Entry 6YWY (electron microscopy, 3.05 A resolution); this record covers chains II and aa of the 85 polymer chains in the assembly.

== Chain II ==
Name: uS9m
Source organism: Neurospora crassa
UniProt: A0A0B0ED13 (A0A0B0ED13_NEUCS); residues 1-315 here = UniProt positions 1-315
Chain sequence (315 residues; each row starts with the number of its first residue):
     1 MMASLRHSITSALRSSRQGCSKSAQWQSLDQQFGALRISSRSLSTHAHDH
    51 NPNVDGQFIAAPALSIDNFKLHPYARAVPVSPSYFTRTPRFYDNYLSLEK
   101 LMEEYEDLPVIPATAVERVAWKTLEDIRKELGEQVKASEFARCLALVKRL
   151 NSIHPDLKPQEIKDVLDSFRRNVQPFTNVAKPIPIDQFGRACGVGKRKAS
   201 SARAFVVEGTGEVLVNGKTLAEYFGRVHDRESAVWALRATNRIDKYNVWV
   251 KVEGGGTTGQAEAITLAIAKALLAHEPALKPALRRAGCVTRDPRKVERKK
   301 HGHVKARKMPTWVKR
Not modelled in the structure: 1-68
What the authors report for this chain:
  - binding site for P-site-tRNA: Arg315

== Chain aa ==
Molecule: 16S rRNA
Source organism: Neurospora crassa
Sequence (1864 nucleotides; row label = number of the first residue in the row):
     1 GAUGUAAUAAAAAAAAUUUUUUUUAAUUUUAUAUUACAUCAAUAAAAAUA
    51 GAUGAGUUUGGUGAUGGCUCUGAUUGAACACUGUCCAAAUACUUGACACA
   101 UGCUAAUCGAACGUUUAAUUUUGGCCUAAGAAAGGGGUUUCAUCGUGGCU
   151 UAAGCUAAGGGGUUUAUUGUGGCUUAAGCUAAGGUUUAAUCUUUGACUUA
   201 AGCGGGUGUUUUAGGGGAACUUGUGCCCCUAAAACCUCUUAAUUAAAAGU
   251 GGUGUACAGGUGAGUAUAAUAUUUUUUCGCUUAACUUAAAGUGAAGGCAA
   301 AUCCUUCAUAUUGCAAAAGGAUAUCUUAGGCACCUGUUGAAAGGGGCCUA
   351 CUUAUAUUAUAUCCGCUUUAAGAGGAUGAGAAAAGUUUCAGAGAUAGGUA
   401 GUUGUUAAGGUCAUGGCUUAACAAGCCAAUAAUUCUCUUAGUCGAAGCUG
   451 AAAAGGCUGAUCGACCACAUUGGGAAUGAAAAAAUCCCAAGGCAAAUAGG
   501 UACAGCAGUGAGGAAUCUUGGUCAAUGGGCCCACGCCUGAACUGGUAACU
   551 UGGAGGAAUGAGGGGUCAACUUUGCAAAUGGAUGAGUGAUCGUUAGAAGA
   601 UCCUUAGUCCCCUGGUCUUCUUGACACAUGAGGUAUAUACUUCUAGUCCA
   651 UAUUGGGGGGAGACUCCACGUCGAUUUAUCGAGUAAAAUUCUGUAUACAU
   701 AUUGAUAAUGACAAUAUGUACAUUUGUCUUGACUAAUUACGUGCCAGCAG
   751 UCGCGGCAAUACGUAAGAGACUAGUGUUAAUCAUCAUAAAUAGGUUUAAA
   801 GGGUACUCAGACGGAAAAAUUCGCCCAAAUAUAGGGGACAAUUUUUCUAG
   851 AGUUUUAUGUAAGAAGGUCGUACUCUAGAGUGGAGAGAUAAAAUUCUGUG
   901 AUACCUAGGGGACGGGUAAAGGCGAAGGCAAUCUUUUAUGUAAAAACUGA
   951 CGUCGAAGGACGAAGGCAAAGGGAACAAAAAGGAUUAGAUACCCCAGUAG
  1001 UCUUUGCAGACAAUUAUGAAUGCCAUAGGUUAGAUUUUUAAUUUAGUCUA
  1051 UAAAUGAAAGUGUAAGCAUUUCACCUCAAGAGUAAGGCGGCAACGCAGGA
  1101 ACUGAAAUCACUAGACCGUUUCUGACACCAGCAAUGAAGUAUGUUAUUUA
  1151 AUUCGGUGACCCACGAAAAACCUUACCACAAUUUGAAUAUUAAUAAUAAU
  1201 GAUAUUAUUUUUUAUGCUUGAUAUGGCAAGCACUCAAUUUUCCCCUCCCC
  1251 GUAGGUUUGCCGCGGGGGGGGAGAAAAAAGAAAAAUAAUGGAUAAUAUAG
  1301 UAAAUACCAUAUUCCAACUAUAUUUAAUUAUUAAUACAAGUGUUGCACGG
  1351 CUGUCUUCAGUUGAUGUUGCGAAACUGUGGUUCGUUCCAUGGAAUUAACG
  1401 UAAACCCUUGCUUUAUUUGUAAAUAUUAUAAAGCAGUUCACCUUUAUAUA
  1451 GGAAAUGAUAAAAGGGAUCAAGACAAGUCAUCAUGGCCUAAAUAUUGUGG
  1501 GCUAUAGACGUGCCACAUUUUCCUAAACAAAGAGAUGCAAAAAUGUGAAU
  1551 UUUAGCUAAUCUCAAAAAAUAGGAUAAAAAUAUACAAGGAUUGUAGUCUG
  1601 AAAUUCGACUGCAUGAAUAAGAAAUUGCUAGUAAUCGUGAAUCACCAUGA
  1651 CACGGUGAAUAUUCCCUCGGAUUGGUACUAACCACUCGUCACAUGCUGAA
  1701 AGGAGUGCGUGCAAUAAGUUUGCUUUUCUGUUAUAAGUAAGUAGACAUAU
  1751 AGGUUUAGAUGUUAUAAUAGGAUCCUUCGUAUGCGCGGCUCUGAUUAGUG
  1801 UUAAGUCGAAAUACGGUUCGUGUAGUGGAAGUUGCACGGGACUUAUCAAU
  1851 GUUGAACAAUACGA
Not modelled in the structure: 1-47, 126-236, 327-358, 563-667, 1195-1328
Bound ions: K+ site 1: U93, G262; Mg2+ site 1 near C257 (its only coordinating residue here); Mg2+ site 2: A263, G264, G441; Mg2+ site 3: G264, G441; Mg2+ site 4: G293, G319; Mg2+ site 5: U402, C417; Mg2+ site 6 near A460 (its only coordinating residue here); Mg2+ site 7: C503, A504; Mg2+ site 8: C523, U526, G527; Mg2+ site 9 near A524 (its only coordinating residue here); Mg2+ site 10 near C534 (its only coordinating residue here); Mg2+ site 11: U694, A695; 47 more Mg2+ sites not listed; 12 more K+ sites not listed

== How chain II and chain aa interact ==
Pairs across the interface - 141 pairs, chain II then chain aa:
  Glu99(II) - A1864(aa)  hydrogen bond to the base
  Arg128(II) - C1388(aa)  salt bridge to the phosphate
  Lys136(II) - A1389(aa)  salt bridge to the phosphate
  Lys136(II) - U1390(aa)  salt bridge to the phosphate
  Ala137(II) - C1388(aa)  sugar contact
  Ala137(II) - A1389(aa)  phosphate contact
  Ala137(II) - A1448(aa)  sugar contact
  Ser138(II) - A1389(aa)  hydrogen bond to the phosphate
  Ala141(II) - A1448(aa)  phosphate contact
  Arg142(II) - A1448(aa)  salt bridge to the phosphate
  Arg142(II) - A1864(aa)  base contact
  Ala145(II) - A1864(aa)  sugar contact
  Leu146(II) - A1864(aa)  base contact
  Arg149(II) - G1863(aa)  hydrogen bond to the sugar
  Arg149(II) - A1864(aa)  sugar contact
  Phe176(II) - C1434(aa)  phosphate contact
  Phe176(II) - A1435(aa)  phosphate contact
  Asn178(II) - G1410(aa)  base contact
  Asn178(II) - C1411(aa)  hydrogen bond to the sugar
  Asn178(II) - U1412(aa)  sugar contact
  Asn178(II) - C1434(aa)  hydrogen bond to the base
  Val179(II) - U1412(aa)  sugar contact
  Ala180(II) - C1411(aa)  phosphate contact
  Lys181(II) - C1411(aa)  phosphate contact
  Lys181(II) - U1412(aa)  hydrogen bond to the phosphate
  Gln187(II) - U1424(aa)  hydrogen bond to the base
  Cys192(II) - U1426(aa)  sugar contact
  Val194(II) - U1426(aa)  phosphate contact
  Val194(II) - U1427(aa)  sugar contact
  Lys196(II) - G1410(aa)  phosphate contact
  Lys196(II) - A1428(aa)  salt bridge to the phosphate
  Arg197(II) - G1631(aa)  hydrogen bond to the base
  Lys198(II) - G1631(aa)  base contact
  Lys198(II) - G1655(aa)  phosphate contact
  Lys198(II) - U1656(aa)  salt bridge to the phosphate
  Lys198(II) - G1657(aa)  hydrogen bond to the base
  Ala199(II) - G1654(aa)  phosphate contact
  Ala199(II) - G1655(aa)  phosphate contact
  Ser201(II) - U1427(aa)  hydrogen bond to the phosphate
  Ser201(II) - A1428(aa)  phosphate contact
  Arg203(II) - U1426(aa)  hydrogen bond to the base
  Arg203(II) - U1427(aa)  hydrogen bond to the sugar
  Phe205(II) - A1421(aa)  base contact
  Phe205(II) - A1422(aa)  base contact
  Phe205(II) - U1426(aa)  base contact
  Lys218(II) - A1527(aa)  phosphate contact
  Tyr223(II) - A1527(aa)  sugar contact
  Tyr223(II) - C1528(aa)  sugar contact
  Gly225(II) - U1570(aa)  hydrogen bond to the sugar
  Arg226(II) - G1657(aa)  salt bridge to the phosphate
  Trp249(II) - A1421(aa)  base contact
  Lys251(II) - A1421(aa)  salt bridge to the phosphate
  Glu253(II) - U1427(aa)  sugar contact
  Glu253(II) - A1530(aa)  phosphate contact
  Gly254(II) - A1529(aa)  hydrogen bond to the phosphate
  Gly254(II) - A1530(aa)  phosphate contact
  Gly255(II) - C1528(aa)  hydrogen bond to the sugar
  Gly255(II) - A1529(aa)  hydrogen bond to the sugar
  Gly256(II) - C1528(aa)  sugar contact
  Gly256(II) - G1655(aa)  phosphate contact
  Gly256(II) - U1656(aa)  phosphate contact
  Thr257(II) - U1656(aa)  phosphate contact
  Thr258(II) - U1656(aa)  hydrogen bond to the phosphate
  Thr258(II) - G1657(aa)  hydrogen bond to the phosphate
  Gly259(II) - U1656(aa)  hydrogen bond to the phosphate
  Gln260(II) - C1528(aa)  hydrogen bond to the phosphate
  Gln260(II) - A1529(aa)  phosphate contact
  Lys270(II) - G1410(aa)  phosphate contact
  Lys270(II) - C1411(aa)  salt bridge to the phosphate
  Lys280(II) - U1459(aa)  salt bridge to the phosphate
  Lys280(II) - A1460(aa)  salt bridge to the phosphate
  Arg284(II) - U1459(aa)  salt bridge to the phosphate
  Arg284(II) - A1460(aa)  salt bridge to the phosphate
  Arg284(II) - A1461(aa)  salt bridge to the phosphate
  Arg285(II) - U1456(aa)  hydrogen bond to the phosphate
  Arg285(II) - G1457(aa)  salt bridge to the phosphate
  Arg285(II) - A1458(aa)  salt bridge to the phosphate
  Val289(II) - A1460(aa)  sugar contact
  Thr290(II) - A1460(aa)  phosphate contact
  Thr290(II) - A1461(aa)  hydrogen bond to the phosphate
  Arg291(II) - U1409(aa)  hydrogen bond to the phosphate
  Arg291(II) - G1410(aa)  salt bridge to the phosphate
  Arg291(II) - A1460(aa)  sugar contact
  Pro293(II) - A1463(aa)  base contact
  Arg294(II) - A1630(aa)  sugar contact
  Arg294(II) - G1631(aa)  hydrogen bond to the base
  Lys295(II) - C1407(aa)  sugar contact
  Lys295(II) - U1408(aa)  hydrogen bond to the sugar
  Lys295(II) - G1631(aa)  sugar contact
  Val296(II) - G1631(aa)  sugar contact
  Val296(II) - U1632(aa)  phosphate contact
  Val296(II) - G1655(aa)  phosphate contact
  Glu297(II) - G1464(aa)  sugar contact
  Glu297(II) - G1465(aa)  sugar contact
  Glu297(II) - G1631(aa)  phosphate contact
  Glu297(II) - U1632(aa)  hydrogen bond to the phosphate
  Arg298(II) - G1466(aa)  sugar contact
  Arg298(II) - A1652(aa)  salt bridge to the phosphate
  Arg298(II) - C1653(aa)  phosphate contact
  Lys299(II) - C1651(aa)  salt bridge to the phosphate
  Lys299(II) - A1652(aa)  salt bridge to the phosphate
  Lys299(II) - C1653(aa)  hydrogen bond to the phosphate
  Lys300(II) - G1465(aa)  hydrogen bond to the phosphate
  Lys300(II) - G1466(aa)  salt bridge to the phosphate
  Lys300(II) - A1652(aa)  phosphate contact
  His301(II) - A1467(aa)  salt bridge to the phosphate
  His301(II) - C1651(aa)  phosphate contact
  His301(II) - A1652(aa)  salt bridge to the phosphate
  Gly302(II) - C1651(aa)  hydrogen bond to the phosphate
  His303(II) - C1651(aa)  phosphate contact
  Lys305(II) - A1633(aa)  salt bridge to the phosphate
  Lys305(II) - A1634(aa)  salt bridge to the phosphate
  Lys305(II) - U1635(aa)  hydrogen bond to the base
  Ala306(II) - A1633(aa)  phosphate contact
  Arg307(II) - C1628(aa)  sugar contact
  Arg307(II) - U1629(aa)  salt bridge to the phosphate
  Arg307(II) - A1630(aa)  salt bridge to the phosphate
  Arg307(II) - U1632(aa)  phosphate contact
  Arg307(II) - A1633(aa)  hydrogen bond to the phosphate
  Lys308(II) - G1627(aa)  sugar contact
  Lys308(II) - A1633(aa)  hydrogen bond to the phosphate
  Lys308(II) - A1634(aa)  salt bridge to the phosphate
  Met309(II) - G1627(aa)  hydrogen bond to the sugar
  Met309(II) - C1628(aa)  phosphate contact
  Pro310(II) - G1627(aa)  sugar contact
  Thr311(II) - U1511(aa)  hydrogen bond to the phosphate
  Thr311(II) - G1512(aa)  hydrogen bond to the phosphate
  Thr311(II) - U1626(aa)  sugar contact
  Trp312(II) - A1159(aa)  phosphate contact
  Trp312(II) - C1160(aa)  hydrogen bond to the phosphate
  Trp312(II) - U1626(aa)  sugar contact
  Trp312(II) - G1627(aa)  phosphate contact
  Val313(II) - C1162(aa)  base contact
  Val313(II) - G1510(aa)  phosphate contact
  Val313(II) - U1511(aa)  phosphate contact
  Lys314(II) - G1158(aa)  hydrogen bond to the sugar
  Lys314(II) - A1159(aa)  sugar contact
  Arg315(II) - G1158(aa)  phosphate contact
  Arg315(II) - A1159(aa)  phosphate contact
  Arg315(II) - C1161(aa)  base contact
  Arg315(II) - C1162(aa)  hydrogen bond to the base
Interface residues without a listed pair, chain II (73 interface residues in all): Tyr95, Met102, Glu106, Gln134, Glu262
Interface residues without a listed pair, chain aa (65 interface residues in all): U1413, U1420, G1433, U1449

== Summary ==
73 residues of chain II and 65 residues of chain aa are in contact, with 38 hydrogen bonds and 28 salt
bridges. Among the polar pairs are Glu99(II)-A1864(aa), Asn178(II)-C1434(aa) and Gln187(II)-U1424(aa). U93(aa)
and G262(aa) form the K+ site 1. The paper reports a binding site for P-site-tRNA at Arg315(II).
Chain II is uS9m and chain aa is 16S rRNA, both from Neurospora crassa; the structure, The structure of the
mitoribosome from Neurospora crassa with bound tRNA at the P-site, was determined by electron microscopy,
deposited together with 6YW5, 6YWE, 6YWS, 6YWV and 6YWX.
